Entry 6PE4 (electron microscopy, 3.10 A resolution); this record covers chains G and H of the 16 polymer chains in the assembly.

# Chain G
Name: V-type proton ATPase subunit c''
Organism: Saccharomyces cerevisiae (strain ATCC 204508 / S288c)
UniProtKB: P23968 (VATO_YEAST); residues 1-213 here = UniProt positions 1-213
Sequence (213 residues; row label = number of the first residue in the row):
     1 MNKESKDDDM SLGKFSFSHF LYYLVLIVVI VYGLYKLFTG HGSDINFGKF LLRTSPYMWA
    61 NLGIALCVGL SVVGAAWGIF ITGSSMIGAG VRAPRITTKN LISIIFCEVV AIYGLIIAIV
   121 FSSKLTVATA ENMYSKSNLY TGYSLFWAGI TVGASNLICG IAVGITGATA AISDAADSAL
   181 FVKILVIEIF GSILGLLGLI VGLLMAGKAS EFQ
Disordered / not traced: 1-14
Curated features (UniProtKB/Swiss-Prot):
  - site: Glu108 (Essential for proton translocation)
  - mutagenesis: Glu108 (E108D: Partial inactivation; E108L/Q/V: Inactivation)

# Chain H
Name: V-type proton ATPase subunit c'
Organism: Saccharomyces cerevisiae (strain ATCC 204508 / S288c)
UniProtKB: P32842 (VATL2_YEAST); numbering as in UniProt (aligned over 1-164)
Sequence (164 residues; row label = number of the first residue in the row):
     1 MSTQLASNIY APLYAPFFGF AGCAAAMVLS CLGAAIGTAK SGIGIAGIGT FKPELIMKSL
    61 IPVVMSGILA IYGLVVAVLI AGNLSPTEDY TLFNGFMHLS CGLCVGFACL SSGYAIGMVG
   121 DVGVRKYMHQ PRLFVGIVLI LIFSEVLGLY GMIVALILNT RGSE
Disordered / not traced: 1-6
Curated features (UniProtKB/Swiss-Prot):
  - site: Glu145 (Essential for proton translocation)
  - mutagenesis: Glu145 (E145D: Partial inactivation; E145L/Q: Inactivation)

# How chain G and chain H interact
Residue-residue contacts (55; chain G residue first):
  Gly48(G) with Tyr14(H)
  Leu51(G) with Tyr14(H), hydrophobic; Phe17(H), hydrophobic
  Leu52(G) with Tyr14(H), hydrophobic
  Lys136(G) with Leu13(H); Pro86(H); Thr87(H); Glu88(H), hydrogen bond (side chain-backbone)
  Tyr140(G) with Pro16(H), hydrophobic; Phe20(H); Leu84(H); Ser85(H); Pro86(H), hydrophobic
  Tyr143(G) with Leu13(H); Tyr14(H); Phe17(H); Phe20(H), hydrophobic
  Ser144(G) with Phe20(H)
  Trp147(G) with Phe17(H), hydrogen bond (side chain-backbone); Phe20(H); Ala21(H), hydrophobic; Ala24(H), hydrophobic
  Thr151(G) with Ala24(H); Met27(H); Val28(H)
  Ala154(G) with Val28(H), hydrophobic
  Ser155(G) with Met27(H)
  Ile158(G) with Val28(H); Leu32(H), hydrophobic; Ala35(H), hydrophobic
  Ala162(G) with Ala35(H), hydrophobic
  Thr169(G) with Ala46(H)
  Ser173(G) with Ala46(H)
  Leu180(G) with Gly49(H); Pro53(H), hydrophobic; Ile56(H), hydrophobic
  Lys183(G) with Pro53(H); Ile56(H); Met57(H)
  Ile184(G) with Ala46(H), hydrophobic
  Ile187(G) with Thr38(H)
  Phe190(G) with Val63(H), hydrophobic; Val64(H), hydrophobic
  Leu194(G) with Cys31(H); Ala35(H), hydrophobic
  Leu197(G) with Ala70(H); Leu74(H), hydrophobic
  Val201(G) with Met27(H), hydrophobic; Leu74(H), hydrophobic
  Leu204(G) with Val78(H), hydrophobic
  Met205(G) with Phe20(H); Cys23(H), hydrophobic
  Lys208(G) with Gly82(H); Leu84(H); Pro86(H)
Also at the interface, not in a pair above, chain G (33 interface residues in all): Phe47, Trp59, Tyr134, Ser135, Leu139, Ala176, Val186
Also at the interface, not in a pair above, chain H (38 interface residues in all): Phe18, Ala34, Gly42, Ile45, Thr50, Leu60, Ala77, Ala81

# In short
33 residues of chain G and 38 residues of chain H are in contact, with 2 hydrogen bonds. Among the polar pairs
are Lys136(G)-Glu88(H) and Trp147(G)-Phe17(H). Curated annotation (UniProt) lists one mutagenesis site on
chain G; one mutagenesis site on chain H.
Chain G is V-type proton ATPase subunit c'' and chain H is V-type proton ATPase subunit c', both from
Saccharomyces cerevisiae (strain ATCC 204508 / S288c); the structure, Yeast Vo motor in complex with 1 VopQ
molecule, was determined by electron microscopy, deposited together with 6PE5.
